4GLN - chains E and F of the 4 polymer chains in the assembly; structure by X-ray diffraction, 1.60 A resolution.

[Chain E (and F)]
Molecule: Vascular endothelial growth factor A
Notes: chain F of this document is another copy of the same molecule, construct and numbering; everything in this record applies to it too
Reference sequence: P15692 (VEGFA_HUMAN); residues 1-102 here correspond to UniProt positions 34-135 (UniProt number = residue number + 33)
Sequence (102 residues; each row starts with the number of its first residue):
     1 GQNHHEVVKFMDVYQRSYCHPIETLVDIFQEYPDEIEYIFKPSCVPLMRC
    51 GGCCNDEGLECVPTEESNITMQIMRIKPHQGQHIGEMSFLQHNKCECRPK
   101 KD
Disordered / not traced: 1-5, 101-102
Disulfide bonds: Cys19-Cys61, Cys50-Cys95, Cys54-Cys97

[Chain E / chain F interface]
Cross-chain cystine bridges: Cys44(E)-Cys53(F), Cys53(E)-Cys44(F)
Pairs across the interface (62; chain E residue first):
  Val7(E) with Thr70(F); Gln72(F); Glu86(F)
  Val8(E) with Ile69(F), hydrophobic; Thr70(F), hydrogen bond (backbone-backbone); Met71(F); Gln72(F), hydrogen bond (backbone-backbone)
  Lys9(E) with Gln72(F)
  Phe10(E) with Lys41(F); Pro42(F); Gln72(F), hydrogen bond (backbone-side chain); Met74(F), hydrophobic; Ile84(F), hydrophobic
  Val13(E) with Pro42(F), hydrophobic; Val45(F), hydrophobic; Met71(F), hydrophobic; Gln72(F)
  Arg16(E) with Glu23(F), salt bridge; Pro46(F)
  Ser17(E) with Leu25(F); Pro42(F); Cys44(F), hydrogen bond (side chain-backbone)
  Ile22(E) with Glu23(F); Leu25(F), hydrophobic
  Glu23(E) with Arg16(F), salt bridge; Ile22(F)
  Leu25(E) with Ser17(F); Ile22(F), hydrophobic; Gly51(F); Gly52(F)
  Lys41(E) with Phe10(F); Asn55(F), hydrogen bond (side chain-backbone)
  Pro42(E) with Phe10(F); Val13(F), hydrophobic; Ser17(F)
  Ser43(E) with Cys53(F)
  Cys44(E) with Ser17(F), hydrogen bond (backbone-side chain); Gly52(F); Cys53(F), disulfide
  Val45(E) with Val13(F), hydrophobic
  Pro46(E) with Val13(F); Arg16(F)
  Gly51(E) with Leu25(F)
  Gly52(E) with Leu25(F); Cys44(F)
  Cys53(E) with Ser43(F); Cys44(F), disulfide
  Asn55(E) with Lys41(F), hydrogen bond (backbone-side chain)
  Ile69(E) with Val8(F), hydrophobic
  Thr70(E) with Val7(F); Val8(F), hydrogen bond (backbone-backbone)
  Met71(E) with Val8(F); Val13(F), hydrophobic
  Gln72(E) with Val7(F); Val8(F), hydrogen bond (backbone-backbone); Lys9(F); Phe10(F), hydrogen bond (side chain-backbone); Val13(F)
  Ile73(E) with Val13(F), hydrophobic
  Met74(E) with Phe10(F), hydrophobic
  Ile84(E) with Phe10(F), hydrophobic
  Glu86(E) with Val7(F)
Interface residues without a listed pair, chain E (32 interface residues in all): Glu6, Tyr14, His20, Cys54
Interface residues without a listed pair, chain F (31 interface residues in all): Glu6, Tyr14, His20, Ile73

[In short]
32 residues of chain E and 31 residues of chain F are in contact; the contacts include 2 disulfide bonds, 10
hydrogen bonds and 2 salt bridges. Polar contacts include Arg16(E)-Glu23(F), Phe10(E)-Gln72(F) and
Ser17(E)-Cys44(F).
Both chains are Vascular endothelial growth factor A. Entry 4GLN (Crystal Structure of Chemically Synthesized
Heterochiral {D-Protein Antagonist plus VEGF-A} Protein Complex in space group P21/n) was determined by X-ray
diffraction, deposited together with 4GLS and 4GLU.
